Entry 9IKZ (electron microscopy, 3.14 A resolution); this record covers chains E and F of the 9 polymer chains in the assembly.

Chain E (and F):
Molecule: Helicase nsp13
From: Severe acute respiratory syndrome coronavirus 2
Notes: EC 3.6.4.12, 3.6.4.13; chain F of this document is another copy of the same molecule, construct and numbering; everything in this record applies to it too
Reference sequence: P0DTD1 (R1AB_SARS2); residues 1-593 here correspond to UniProt positions 5325-5917 (UniProt number = residue number + 5324)
Chain sequence (593 residues; row label = number of the first residue in the row):
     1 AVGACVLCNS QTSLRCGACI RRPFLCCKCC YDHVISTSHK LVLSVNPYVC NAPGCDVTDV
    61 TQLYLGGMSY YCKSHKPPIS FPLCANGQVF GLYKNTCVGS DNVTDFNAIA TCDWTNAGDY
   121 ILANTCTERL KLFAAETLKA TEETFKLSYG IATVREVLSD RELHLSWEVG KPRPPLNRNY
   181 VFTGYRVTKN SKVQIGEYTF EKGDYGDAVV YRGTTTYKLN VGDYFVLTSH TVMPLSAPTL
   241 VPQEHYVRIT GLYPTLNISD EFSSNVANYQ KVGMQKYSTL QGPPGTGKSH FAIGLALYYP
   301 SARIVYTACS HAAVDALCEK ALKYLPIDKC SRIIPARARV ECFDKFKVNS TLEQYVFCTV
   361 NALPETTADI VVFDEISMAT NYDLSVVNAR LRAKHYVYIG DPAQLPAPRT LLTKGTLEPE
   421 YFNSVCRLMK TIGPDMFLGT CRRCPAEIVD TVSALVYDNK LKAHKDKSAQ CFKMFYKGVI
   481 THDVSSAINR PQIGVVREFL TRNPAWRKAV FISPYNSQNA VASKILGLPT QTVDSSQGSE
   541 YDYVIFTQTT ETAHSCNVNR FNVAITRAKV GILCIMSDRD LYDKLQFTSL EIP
Not modelled in the structure: 204-207, 337-339 (chain F: 173, 204-207, 337-339)
Cystine bridges: Cys50-Cys72
Ion coordination: Zn2+ site 1 near Cys8 (its only coordinating residue here); Zn2+ site 2 near Cys16 (its only coordinating residue here); Zn2+ site 3 near Cys55 (its only coordinating residue here)
UniProt features mapped onto this chain:
  - binding site (Zn(2+)): Cys5, Cys8, Cys16, Cys19, Cys26, Cys29, His33, His39, Cys50, Cys55, Cys72, His75
  - binding site (a ribonucleoside 5'-triphosphate): Gly282 to Ser289

Chain E / chain F interface:
Residue-residue contacts - 5 pairs, chain E then chain F:
  Asn95(E) with Ser74(F)
  Tyr246(E) with Val169(F), hydrophobic
  Arg248(E) with His164(F)
  Tyr253(E) with His164(F), hydrogen bond; Ala208(F)
Also at the interface, not in a pair above, chain E (5 interface residues in all): Thr250
Also at the interface, not in a pair above, chain F (5 interface residues in all): Ser166

Summary:
Chain E and chain F each contribute 5 residues to their interface; the contacts include 1 hydrogen bond. Its
one hydrogen-bonded contact is Tyr253(E)-His164(F). UniProt lists 12 Zn2+-binding residues and 8
ribonucleoside 5'-triphosphate-binding residues on chain E.
Chain E and chain F are both Helicase nsp13 (Severe acute respiratory syndrome coronavirus 2); the structure,
SARS-CoV-2 E-RTC bound to pRNA-nsp9 and GDP-BeF3-, was determined by electron microscopy.
